3J9X - chains U and 7 of the 60 polymer chains in the assembly; structure by electron microscopy, 3.80 A resolution.

Chain U:
Molecule: coat protein
Source organism: Sulfolobus islandicus rod-shaped virus 2
UniProtKB: Q8V9P2 (Q8V9P2_9VIRU); numbering as in UniProt (aligned over 7-134)
Chain sequence (128 residues; numbered 7 to 134; the number before each row is that of its first residue):
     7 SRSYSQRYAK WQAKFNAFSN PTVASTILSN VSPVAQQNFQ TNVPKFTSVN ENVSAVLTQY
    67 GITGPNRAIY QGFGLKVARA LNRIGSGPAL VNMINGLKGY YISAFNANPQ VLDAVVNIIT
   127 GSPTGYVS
What the authors report for this chain:
  - binding site for the 348-nt DNA strand: Trp17, Phe21, Arg73, Arg89
  - binding site for the 348-nt DNA strand (chain 7): Arg8, Lys16, Lys20, Phe24, Val37, Asn44, Asn48, Phe52, Lys82, Arg85

Chain 7:
Molecule: 348-nt DNA strand
Source organism: Sulfolobus islandicus rod-shaped virus 2
Sequence (348 nucleotides; each row starts with the number of its first residue):
     1 ATATATATAT ATATATATAT ATATATATAT ATATATATAT ATATATATAT ATATATATAT
    61 ATATATATAT ATATATATAT ATATATATAT ATATATATAT ATATATATAT ATATATATAT
   121 ATATATATAT ATATATATAT ATATATATAT ATATATATAT ATATATATAT ATATATATAT
   181 ATATATATAT ATATATATAT ATATATATAT ATATATATAT ATATATATAT ATATATATAT
   241 ATATATATAT ATATATATAT ATATATATAT ATATATATAT ATATATATAT ATATATATAT
   301 ATATATATAT ATATATATAT ATATATATAT ATATATATAT ATATATAT

How chain U and chain 7 interact:
Residue-residue contacts (36; chain U residue first):
  Ser7(U) - DA225(7)  hydrogen bond to the phosphate
  Arg8(U) - DT224(7)  salt bridge to the phosphate
  Arg8(U) - DA225(7)  hydrogen bond to the phosphate
  Arg13(U) - DA223(7)  hydrogen bond to the base
  Arg13(U) - DT224(7)  sugar contact
  Lys16(U) - DA223(7)  salt bridge to the phosphate
  Trp17(U) - DT222(7)  base contact
  Trp17(U) - DA223(7)  sugar contact
  Lys20(U) - DT222(7)  phosphate contact
  Lys20(U) - DA223(7)  salt bridge to the phosphate
  Phe24(U) - DA221(7)  sugar contact
  Ile33(U) - DA221(7)  phosphate contact
  Val37(U) - DT220(7)  phosphate contact
  Val37(U) - DA221(7)  phosphate contact
  Ala41(U) - DA219(7)  phosphate contact
  Ala41(U) - DT220(7)  phosphate contact
  Asn44(U) - DA219(7)  phosphate contact
  Asn44(U) - DT220(7)  hydrogen bond to the phosphate
  Phe45(U) - DA219(7)  sugar contact
  Asn48(U) - DT218(7)  phosphate contact
  Asn48(U) - DA219(7)  hydrogen bond to the phosphate
  Val49(U) - DT218(7)  sugar contact
  Phe52(U) - DA217(7)  phosphate contact
  Phe52(U) - DT218(7)  sugar contact
  Gly78(U) - DT216(7)  sugar contact
  Leu81(U) - DT216(7)  base contact
  Leu81(U) - DA217(7)  sugar contact
  Lys82(U) - DT216(7)  phosphate contact
  Lys82(U) - DA217(7)  phosphate contact
  Arg85(U) - DA217(7)  salt bridge to the phosphate
  Arg85(U) - DT218(7)  salt bridge to the phosphate
  Arg89(U) - DT218(7)  salt bridge to the phosphate
  Tyr106(U) - DA215(7)  phosphate contact
  Tyr106(U) - DT216(7)  hydrogen bond to the phosphate
  Tyr107(U) - DT216(7)  sugar contact
  Phe111(U) - DA215(7)  sugar contact
Also at the interface, not in a pair above, chain U (26 interface residues in all): Leu34, Val40, Ala74

Overview:
26 residues of chain U face 11 of chain 7 across their interface, with 6 hydrogen bonds and 6 salt bridges.
Polar pairs include Arg13(U)-DA223(7), Ser7(U)-DA225(7) and Arg8(U)-DA225(7). From the paper: a binding site
for the 348-nt DNA strand (chain 7) at Arg8(U), Lys16(U) and Lys20(U) among others; a binding site for the
348-nt DNA strand at Trp17(U), Phe21(U) and Arg73(U) among others.
Here chain U is coat protein and chain 7 is a 348-nt DNA strand, both from Sulfolobus islandicus rod-shaped
virus 2. Entry 3J9X (A Virus that Infects a Hyperthermophile Encapsidates A-Form DNA) was determined by
electron microscopy.
